Entry 5V5S (electron microscopy, 6.50 A resolution (low resolution: residue-level contacts below are approximate; hydrogen-bond / salt-bridge calls are withheld)); this record covers chains G and K of the 12 polymer chains in the assembly.

[Chain G]
Molecule: Multidrug efflux pump subunit AcrA
Source organism: Escherichia coli
UniProt: P0AE07 (ACRA_ECO57); residues 1-397 here = UniProt positions 1-397
Sequence (397 residues; numbered 1 to 397; the number before each row is that of its first residue):
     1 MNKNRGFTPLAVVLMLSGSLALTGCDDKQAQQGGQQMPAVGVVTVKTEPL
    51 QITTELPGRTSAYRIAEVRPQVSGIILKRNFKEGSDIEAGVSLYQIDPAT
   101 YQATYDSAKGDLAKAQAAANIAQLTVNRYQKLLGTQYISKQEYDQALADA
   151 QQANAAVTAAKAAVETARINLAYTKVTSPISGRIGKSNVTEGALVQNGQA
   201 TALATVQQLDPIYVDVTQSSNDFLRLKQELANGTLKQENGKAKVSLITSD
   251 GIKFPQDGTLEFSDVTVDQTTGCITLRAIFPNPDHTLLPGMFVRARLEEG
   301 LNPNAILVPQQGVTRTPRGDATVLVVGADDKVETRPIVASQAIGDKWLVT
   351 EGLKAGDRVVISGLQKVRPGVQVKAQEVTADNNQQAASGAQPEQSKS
Not modelled in the structure: 1-37, 378-397
Differences from the reference sequence: conflict Cys-273 (Ser in P0AE07)
Curated features (UniProtKB/Swiss-Prot):
  - lipidation: Cys-25 (N-palmitoyl cysteine)

[Chain K]
Molecule: Multidrug efflux pump subunit AcrB
Source organism: Escherichia coli
UniProt: P31224 (ACRB_ECOLI); numbering as in UniProt (aligned over 1-1049)
Sequence (1049 residues; numbered 1 to 1049; the number before each row is that of its first residue):
     1 MPNFFIDRPIFAWVIAIIIMLAGGLAILKLPVAQYPTIAPPAVTISASYP
    51 GADAKTVQDTVTQVIEQNMNGIDNLMYMSSNSDSTGTVQITLTFESGTDA
   101 DIAQVQVQNKLQLAMPLLPQEVQQQGVSVEKSSSSFLMVVGVINTDGTMT
   151 QEDISDYVAANMKDAISRTSGVGDVQLFGSQYAMRIWMNPNELNKFQLTP
   201 VDVITAIKAQNAQVAAGQLGGTPPVKGQQLNASIIAQTRLTSTEEFGKIL
   251 LKVNQDGCRVLLRDVAKIELGGENYDIIAEFNGQPASGLGIKLATGANAL
   301 DTAAAIRAELAKMEPFFPSGLKIVYPYDTTPFVKISIHEVVKTLVEAIIL
   351 VFLVMYLFLQNFRATLIPTIAVPVVLLGTFAVLAAFGFSINTLTMFGMVL
   401 AIGLLVDDAIVVVENVERVMAEEGLPPKEATRKSMGQIQGALVGIAMVLS
   451 AVFVPMAFFGGSTGAIYRQFSITIVSAMALSVLVALILTPALCATMLKPI
   501 AKGDHGEGKKGFFGWFNRMFEKSTHHYTDSVGGILRSTGRYLVLYLIIVV
   551 GMAYLFVRLPSSFLPDEDQGVFMTMVQLPAGATQERTQKVLNEVTHYYLT
   601 KEKNNVESVFAVNGFGFAGRGQNTGIAFVSLKDWADRPGEENKVEAITMR
   651 ATRAFSQIKDAMVFAFNLPAIVELGTATGFDFELIDQAGLGHEKLTQARN
   701 QLLAEAAKHPDMLTSVRPNGLEDTPQFKIDIDQEKAQALGVSINDINTTL
   751 GAAWGGSYVNDFIDRGRVKKVYVMSEAKYRMLPDDIGDWYVRAADGQMVP
   801 FSAFSSSRWEYGSPRLERYNGLPSMEILGQAAPGKSTGEAMELMEQLASK
   851 LPTGVGYDWTGMSYQERLSGNQAPSLYAISLIVVFLCLAALYESWSIPFS
   901 VMLVVPLGVIGALLAATFRGLTNDVYFQVGLLTTIGLSAKNAILIVEFAK
   951 DLMDKEGKGLIEATLDAVRMRLRPILMTSLAFILGVMPLVISTGAGSGAQ
  1001 NAVGTGVMGGMVTATVLAIFFVPVFFVVVRRRFSRKNEDIEHSHTVDHH
Not modelled in the structure: 1038-1049
Differences from the reference sequence: conflict Cys-258 (Ser in P31224)
Curated features (UniProtKB/Swiss-Prot):
  - mutagenesis: His-526 (H526Y: Partially restores chloramphenicol resistance to an AcrZ G30R mutant)

[Interface between chain G and chain K]
Residue-residue contacts - 16 pairs, chain G then chain K:
  Asn-221(G) with Ser-802(K)
  Gln-311(G) with Arg-586(K)
  Arg-315(G) with Pro-725(K); Trp-809(K); Tyr-811(K)
  Thr-316(G) with Tyr-811(K)
  Pro-317(G) with Tyr-811(K)
  Arg-318(G) with Glu-810(K); Tyr-811(K)
  Asp-320(G) with Tyr-811(K)
  Trp-347(G) with Trp-809(K)
  Ser-362(G) with Asp-660(K)
  Gly-363(G) with Asp-660(K)
  Gln-365(G) with Pro-579(K); Asp-660(K); Ala-661(K)
Interface residues without a listed pair, chain G (14 interface residues in all): Pro-57, Arg-294, Gly-319
Interface residues without a listed pair, chain K (11 interface residues in all): Asn-191, Tyr-790

[Summary]
14 residues of chain G and 11 residues of chain K are in contact. UniProt lists one mutagenesis site on chain
K.
Here chain G is Multidrug efflux pump subunit AcrA and chain K is Multidrug efflux pump subunit AcrB, both
from Escherichia coli. Entry 5V5S (multi-drug efflux; membrane transport; RND superfamily; Drug resistance)
was determined by electron microscopy together with 5O66, 5NG5 and 5NC5 from the same study.
